7PQC - chains K and O of the 15 polymer chains in the assembly; structure by electron microscopy, 4.10 A resolution (low resolution: residue-level contacts below are approximate; hydrogen-bond / salt-bridge calls are withheld).

[Chain K]
Name: Tubulin beta chain
Organism: Sus scrofa
UniProt: P02554 (TBB_PIG); residue numbers follow UniProt; this construct covers 1-445
Amino-acid sequence (445 residues; numbered 1 to 445; the number before each row is that of its first residue):
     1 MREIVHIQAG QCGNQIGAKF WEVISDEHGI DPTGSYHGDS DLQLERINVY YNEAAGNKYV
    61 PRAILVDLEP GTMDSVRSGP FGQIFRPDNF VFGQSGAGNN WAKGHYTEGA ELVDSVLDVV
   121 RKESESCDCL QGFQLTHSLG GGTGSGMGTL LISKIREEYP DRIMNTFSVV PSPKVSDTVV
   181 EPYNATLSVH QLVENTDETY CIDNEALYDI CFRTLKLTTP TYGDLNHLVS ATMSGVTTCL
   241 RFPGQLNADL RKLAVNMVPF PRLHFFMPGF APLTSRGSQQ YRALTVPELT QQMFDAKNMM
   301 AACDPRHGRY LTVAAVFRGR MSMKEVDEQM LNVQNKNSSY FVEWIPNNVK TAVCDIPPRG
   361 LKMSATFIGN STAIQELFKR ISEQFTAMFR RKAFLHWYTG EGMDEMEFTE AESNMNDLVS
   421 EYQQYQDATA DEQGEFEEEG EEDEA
Curated features (UniProtKB/Swiss-Prot):
  - motif: M1 to I4 (MREI motif)
  - binding site (GTP): Q11, E69, S138, G142, T143, G144, N204, N226
  - binding site (Mg(2+)): E69
  - modified residue: S40 (Phosphoserine), K58 (N6-acetyllysine), S172 (Phosphoserine), T285 (Phosphothreonine), T290 (Phosphothreonine), R318 (Omega-N-methylarginine), E438 (5-glutamyl polyglutamate)
  - cross-link (Glycyl lysine isopeptide (Lys-Gly)): K58 (interchain with G-Cter in ubiquitin), K324 (interchain with G-Cter in ubiquitin)
  - natural variant: H37 (H37V: In 2nd form), N48 (N48S: In 2nd form), A55 to N57 (sequence variant, change not given here; In 2nd form), S275 (S275A: In 2nd form)
Small-molecule neighbours:
  - GDP (guanosine-5'-diphosphate): G10, Q11, C12, Q15, I16, N99, S138, G141, G142, T143, G144, S145, V169, D177, N204, Y222, L225, N226
  - GTP (guanosine-5'-triphosphate): Q245, L246, K252

[Chain O]
Name: Isoform Tau-F of Microtubule-associated protein tau
Organism: Homo sapiens
UniProt: P10636 (TAU_HUMAN), isoform P10636-8; residue numbers follow UniProt; this construct covers 202-395
Amino-acid sequence (194 residues; row label = number of the first residue in the row):
   202 SPGTPGSRSR TPSLPTPPTR EPKKVAVVRT PPKSPSSAKS RLQTAPVPMP DLKNVKSKIG
   262 STENLKHQPG GGKVQIINKK LDLSNVQSKC GSKDNIKHVP GGGSVQIVYK PVDLSKVTSK
   322 CGSLGNIHHK PGGGQVEVKS EKLDFKDRVQ SKIGSLDNIT HVPGGGNKKI ETHKLTFREN
   382 AKAKTDHGAE IVYK
Curated features (UniProtKB/Swiss-Prot):
  - modified residue: S214 (Phosphoserine)
  - glycosylation: K383 (N-linked (Glc) (glycation) lysine)
What the authors report for this chain:
  - post-translational modification sites: S235, S241, S262, K311, K340
  - post-translational modification sites: S237, S258, K274, K280, K281, S289, S324, S356 (citing earlier work)
  - post-translational modification sites: K234, K240, K259, K290, K321, K353, K370, K375 (proposed by the authors, not directly observed)
  - conformationally variable residues: S235, S262, K311 (from molecular simulation)

[How chain K and chain O interact]
Contacting residue pairs (16; chain K residue first):
  F389(K) - N359(O)
  R390(K) - N359(O)
  R390(K) - I360(O)
  R390(K) - H362(O)
  R391(K) - G355(O)
  R391(K) - S356(O)
  K392(K) - G355(O)
  K392(K) - D358(O)
  S413(K) - N368(O)
  N416(K) - G366(O)
  N416(K) - G367(O)
  N416(K) - N368(O)
  D417(K) - N368(O)
  S420(K) - G367(O)
  S420(K) - N368(O)
  Q424(K) - K370(O)
Other interface residues (no listed pair), chain K (11 interface residues in all): T409, V419
Other interface residues (no listed pair), chain O (12 interface residues in all): L357, V363

[In short]
11 residues of chain K face 12 of chain O across their interface. Ligands of chain K: GDP and GTP. From
UniProt: 8 GTP-binding residues and Mg2+-binding residue E69(K) on chain K. From the paper: modification sites
S235(O), S241(O) and S262(O) among others; conformational variability at S235(O), S262(O) and K311(O).
Here chain K is Tubulin beta chain (Sus scrofa) and chain O is Isoform Tau-F of Microtubule-associated protein
tau (Homo sapiens). Entry 7PQC (tau-microtubule structural ensemble based on CryoEM data) was determined by
electron microscopy together with 7PQP from the same study.
